9JA1 - chains A and R of the 14 polymer chains in the assembly; structure by electron microscopy, 2.98 A resolution.

Chain A:
Protein: DNA-directed RNA polymerase II subunit RPB1
From: Saccharomyces cerevisiae
Notes: EC 2.7.7.6
UniProtKB: P04050 (RPB1_YEAST); numbering as in UniProt (aligned over 1-1733)
Sequence (1733 residues; each row starts with the number of its first residue):
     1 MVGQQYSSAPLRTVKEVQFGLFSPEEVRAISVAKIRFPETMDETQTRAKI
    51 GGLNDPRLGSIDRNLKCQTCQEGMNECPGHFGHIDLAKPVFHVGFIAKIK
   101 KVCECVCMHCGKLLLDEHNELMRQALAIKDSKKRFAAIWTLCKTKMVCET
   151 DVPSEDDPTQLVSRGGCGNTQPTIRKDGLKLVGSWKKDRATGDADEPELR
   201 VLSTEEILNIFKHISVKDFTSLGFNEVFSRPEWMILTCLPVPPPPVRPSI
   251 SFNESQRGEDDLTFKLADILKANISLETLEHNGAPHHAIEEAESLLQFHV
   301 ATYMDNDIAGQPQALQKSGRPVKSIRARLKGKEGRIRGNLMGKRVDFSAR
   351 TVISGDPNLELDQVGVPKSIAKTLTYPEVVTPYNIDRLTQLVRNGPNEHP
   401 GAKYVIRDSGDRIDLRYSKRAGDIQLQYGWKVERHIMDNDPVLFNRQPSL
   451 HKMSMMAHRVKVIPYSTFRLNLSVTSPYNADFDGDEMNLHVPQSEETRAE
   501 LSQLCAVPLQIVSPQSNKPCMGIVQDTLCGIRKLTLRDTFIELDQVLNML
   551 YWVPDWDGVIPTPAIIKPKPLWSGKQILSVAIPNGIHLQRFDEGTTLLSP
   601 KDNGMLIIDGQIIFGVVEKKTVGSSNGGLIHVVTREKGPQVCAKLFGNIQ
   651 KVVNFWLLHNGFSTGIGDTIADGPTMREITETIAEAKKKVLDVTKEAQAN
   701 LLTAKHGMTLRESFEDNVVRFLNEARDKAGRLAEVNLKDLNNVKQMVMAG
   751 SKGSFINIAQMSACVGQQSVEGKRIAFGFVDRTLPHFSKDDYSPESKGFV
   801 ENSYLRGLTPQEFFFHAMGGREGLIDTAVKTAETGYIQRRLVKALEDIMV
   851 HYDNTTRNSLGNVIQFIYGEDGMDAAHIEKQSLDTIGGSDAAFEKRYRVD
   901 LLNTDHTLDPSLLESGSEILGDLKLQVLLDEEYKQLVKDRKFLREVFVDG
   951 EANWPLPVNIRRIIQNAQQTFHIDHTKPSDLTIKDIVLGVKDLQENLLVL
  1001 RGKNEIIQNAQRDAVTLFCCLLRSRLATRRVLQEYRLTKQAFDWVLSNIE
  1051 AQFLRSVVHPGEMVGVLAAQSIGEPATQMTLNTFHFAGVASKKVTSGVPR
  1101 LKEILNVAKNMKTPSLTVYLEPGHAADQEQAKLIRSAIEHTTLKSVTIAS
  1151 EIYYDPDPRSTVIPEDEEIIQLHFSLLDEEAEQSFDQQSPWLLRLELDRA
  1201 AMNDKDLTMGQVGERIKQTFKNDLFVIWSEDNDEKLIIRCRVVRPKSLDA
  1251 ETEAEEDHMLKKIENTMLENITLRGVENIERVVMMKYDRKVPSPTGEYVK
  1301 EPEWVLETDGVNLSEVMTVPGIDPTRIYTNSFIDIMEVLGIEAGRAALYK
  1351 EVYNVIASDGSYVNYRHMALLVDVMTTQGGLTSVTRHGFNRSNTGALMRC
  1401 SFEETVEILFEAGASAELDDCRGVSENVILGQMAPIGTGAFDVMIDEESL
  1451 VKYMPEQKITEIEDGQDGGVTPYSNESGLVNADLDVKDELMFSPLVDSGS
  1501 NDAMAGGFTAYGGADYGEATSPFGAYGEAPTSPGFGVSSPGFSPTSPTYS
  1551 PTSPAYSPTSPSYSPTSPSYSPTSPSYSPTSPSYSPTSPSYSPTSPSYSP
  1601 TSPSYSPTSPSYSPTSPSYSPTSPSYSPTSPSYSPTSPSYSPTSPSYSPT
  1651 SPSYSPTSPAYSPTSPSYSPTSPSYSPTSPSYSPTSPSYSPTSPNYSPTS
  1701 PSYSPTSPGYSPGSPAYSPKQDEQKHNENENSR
Disordered / not traced: 1-2, 156-162, 186-198, 700-709, 1144-1270, 1446-1733
Bound ions: Zn2+ site 1: Cys67, Cys70, Cys77, His80; Zn2+ site 2: Cys107, Cys110, Cys167
Small-molecule neighbours: ATP (adenosine-5'-triphosphate): Arg446, Gln447, Pro448, Asn479, Asp481, Asp483, Thr827, Thr831, Leu1081, Phe1084, His1085
Swiss-Prot annotation at these positions:
  - region: Pro248 to Asp260 (Lid loop), Asn306 to Lys323 (Rudder loop), Pro810 to Glu822 (Bridging helix)
  - binding site (Zn(2+)): Cys67, Cys70, Cys77, His80, Cys107, Cys110, Cys148, Cys167
  - binding site (Mg(2+)): Asp481, Asp483, Asp485
  - modified residue: Thr1471 (Phosphothreonine)
  - cross-link (Glycyl lysine isopeptide (Lys-Gly)): Lys695 (interchain with G-Cter in ubiquitin), Lys1246 (interchain with G-Cter in ubiquitin), Lys1350 (interchain with G-Cter in ubiquitin)
  - natural variant: Ser1653 to Pro1659 (deletion: In strain: A364A)
  - mutagenesis: Lys1246 (K1246R: Impairs ubiquitination during transcription stress)

Chain R:
Molecule: 9-nt RNA strand
Sequence (9 nucleotides; numbered 1 to 9; the number before each row is that of its first residue):
     1 AUCGAGAGG
Bound ions: Mg2+ near A7 (its only coordinating residue here)

Interface between chain A and chain R:
Contacting residue pairs - 7 pairs, chain A then chain R:
  Ile250(A) with A1(R), sugar contact
  Phe252(A) with A1(R), stacking on the base
  Arg320(A) with U2(R), hydrogen bond to the sugar; C3(R), salt bridge to the phosphate
  Arg446(A) with G9(R), hydrogen bond to the sugar
  Gln447(A) with G9(R), base contact
  Asp485(A) with G9(R), hydrogen bond to the sugar
Other interface residues (no listed pair), chain A (11 interface residues in all): Arg350, Pro448, Asp483, Gly484, Glu486
Other interface residues (no listed pair), chain R (5 interface residues in all): G8

Overview:
11 residues of chain A and 5 residues of chain R are in contact; the contacts include 3 hydrogen bonds, 1 salt
bridge and 1 aromatic stacking contact. Among the polar pairs are Arg320(A)-U2(R), Arg446(A)-G9(R) and
Asp485(A)-G9(R). Ligands of chain A: ATP.
Here chain A is DNA-directed RNA polymerase II subunit RPB1 (Saccharomyces cerevisiae) and chain R is a 9-nt
RNA strand. Entry 9JA1 (The RNA polymerase II elongation complex from Saccharomyces cerevisiae) was determined
by electron microscopy (same publication as 9JA0 and 8X7U).
